PDB entry 6W77 | electron microscopy, 3.60 A resolution | chains A and L of the 18 polymer chains in the assembly

== Chain A ==
Molecule: 1542-nt RNA strand
From: Escherichia coli (strain K12)
Sequence (1542 nucleotides; row label = number of the first residue in the row):
     1 AAAUUGAAGA GUUUGAUCAU GGCUCAGAUU GAACGCUGGC GGCAGGCCUA ACACAUGCAA
    61 GUCGAACGGU AACAGGAAGA AGCUUGCUUC UUUGCUGACG AGUGGCGGAC GGGUGAGUAA
   121 UGUCUGGGAA ACUGCCUGAU GGAGGGGGAU AACUACUGGA AACGGUAGCU AAUACCGCAU
   181 AACGUCGCAA GACCAAAGAG GGGGACCUUC GGGCCUCUUG CCAUCGGAUG UGCCCAGAUG
   241 GGAUUAGCUA GUAGGUGGGG UAACGGCUCA CCUAGGCGAC GAUCCCUAGC UGGUCUGAGA
   301 GGAUGACCAG CCACACUGGA ACUGAGACAC GGUCCAGACU CCUACGGGAG GCAGCAGUGG
   361 GGAAUAUUGC ACAAUGGGCG CAAGCCUGAU GCAGCCAUGC CGCGUGUAUG AAGAAGGCCU
   421 UCGGGUUGUA AAGUACUUUC AGCGGGGAGG AAGGGAGUAA AGUUAAUACC UUUGCUCAUU
   481 GACGUUACCC GCAGAAGAAG CACCGGCUAA CUCCGUGCCA GCAGCCGCGG UAAUACGGAG
   541 GGUGCAAGCG UUAAUCGGAA UUACUGGGCG UAAAGCGCAC GCAGGCGGUU UGUUAAGUCA
   601 GAUGUGAAAU CCCCGGGCUC AACCUGGGAA CUGCAUCUGA UACUGGCAAG CUUGAGUCUC
   661 GUAGAGGGGG GUAGAAUUCC AGGUGUAGCG GUGAAAUGCG UAGAGAUCUG GAGGAAUACC
   721 GGUGGCGAAG GCGGCCCCCU GGACGAAGAC UGACGCUCAG GUGCGAAAGC GUGGGGAGCA
   781 AACAGGAUUA GAUACCCUGG UAGUCCACGC CGUAAACGAU GUCGACUUGG AGGUUGUGCC
   841 CUUGAGGCGU GGCUUCCGGA GCUAACGCGU UAAGUCGACC GCCUGGGGAG UACGGCCGCA
   901 AGGUUAAAAC UCAAAUGAAU UGACGGGGGC CCGCACAAGC GGUGGAGCAU GUGGUUUAAU
   961 UCGAUGCAAC GCGAAGAACC UUACCUGGUC UUGACAUCCA CGGAAGUUUU CAGAGAUGAG
  1021 AAUGUGCCUU CGGGAACCGU GAGACAGGUG CUGCAUGGCU GUCGUCAGCU CGUGUUGUGA
  1081 AAUGUUGGGU UAAGUCCCGC AACGAGCGCA ACCCUUAUCC UUUGUUGCCA GCGGUCCGGC
  1141 CGGGAACUCA AAGGAGACUG CCAGUGAUAA ACUGGAGGAA GGUGGGGAUG ACGUCAAGUC
  1201 AUCAUGGCCC UUACGACCAG GGCUACACAC GUGCUACAAU GGCGCAUACA AAGAGAAGCG
  1261 ACCUCGCGAG AGCAAGCGGA CCUCAUAAAG UGCGUCGUAG UCCGGAUUGG AGUCUGCAAC
  1321 UCGACUCCAU GAAGUCGGAA UCGCUAGUAA UCGUGGAUCA GAAUGCCACG GUGAAUACGU
  1381 UCCCGGGCCU UGUACACACC GCCCGUCACA CCAUGGGAGU GGGUUGCAAA AGAAGUAGGU
  1441 AGCUUAACCU UCGGGAGGGC GCUUACCACU UUGUGAUUCA UGACUGGGGU GAAGUCGUAA
  1501 CAAGGUAACC GUAGGGGAAC CUGCGGUUGG AUCACCUCCU UA
Unresolved in the structure: 1391-1393, 1401-1407, 1494-1503, 1540-1542
Reported in the primary citation:
  - conformationally variable residues: U921 to G925, U1391 to A1396, C1397 to C1407, G1494 to A1503, U1532 to A1534

== Chain L ==
Protein: 30S ribosomal protein S12
From: Escherichia coli (strain K12)
UniProt: P0A7S3 (RS12_ECOLI); residue numbers follow UniProt; this construct covers 1-124
Chain sequence (124 residues; numbered 1 to 124; the number before each row is that of its first residue):
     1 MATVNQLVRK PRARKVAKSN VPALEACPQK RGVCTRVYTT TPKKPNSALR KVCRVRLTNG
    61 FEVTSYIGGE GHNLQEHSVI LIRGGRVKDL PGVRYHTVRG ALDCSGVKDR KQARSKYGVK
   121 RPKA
Unresolved in the structure: 1, 124

== Interface between chain A and chain L ==
Residue-residue contacts - 91 pairs, chain A then chain L:
  A33(A) with Gln29(L), hydrogen bond to the sugar
  C34(A) with Gln29(L), hydrogen bond to the sugar
  G35(A) with Ser115(L), hydrogen bond to the sugar; Gly118(L), sugar contact
  C36(A) with Arg114(L), hydrogen bond to the sugar; Ser115(L), sugar contact; Val119(L), sugar contact; Lys120(L), salt bridge to the phosphate; Arg121(L), phosphate contact
  U37(A) with Lys120(L), phosphate contact; Arg121(L), hydrogen bond to the phosphate
  G362(A) with Lys30(L), hydrogen bond to the phosphate; Arg31(L), salt bridge to the phosphate; Thr58(L), sugar contact
  A363(A) with Ala26(L), base contact; Cys27(L), hydrogen bond to the base; Pro28(L), base contact; Gln29(L), base contact; Lys30(L), salt bridge to the phosphate; Arg31(L), salt bridge to the phosphate; Thr58(L), phosphate contact
  G500(A) with Arg121(L), salt bridge to the phosphate
  C501(A) with Arg114(L), salt bridge to the phosphate; Arg121(L), salt bridge to the phosphate
  A502(A) with Ala113(L), phosphate contact; Arg114(L), phosphate contact; Ser115(L), hydrogen bond to the phosphate; Lys116(L), phosphate contact
  C503(A) with Ala113(L), phosphate contact; Lys116(L), salt bridge to the phosphate
  C518(A) with Ser47(L), hydrogen bond to the phosphate
  C519(A) with Ser47(L), hydrogen bond to the phosphate
  A520(A) with Ala48(L), phosphate contact; Leu49(L), hydrogen bond to the phosphate
  G521(A) with Asn46(L), base contact; Arg50(L), hydrogen bond to the base; Gly69(L), phosphate contact
  C522(A) with Asn46(L), base contact; Arg50(L), base contact; Tyr66(L), hydrogen bond to the phosphate; Gly69(L), hydrogen bond to the phosphate
  A523(A) with Arg50(L), base contact; Val87(L), base contact; Lys88(L), base contact; Asp89(L), hydrogen bond to the base
  C525(A) with Arg86(L), salt bridge to the phosphate
  C526(A) with Lys88(L), phosphate contact
  G527(A) with Asn46(L), base contact
  C528(A) with Asn46(L), base contact
  G529(A) with Pro45(L), base contact; Asn46(L), base contact; Ser47(L), hydrogen bond to the base
  G537(A) with Arg110(L), salt bridge to the phosphate
  G538(A) with Arg110(L), phosphate contact; Lys111(L), hydrogen bond to the phosphate; Gln112(L), hydrogen bond to the phosphate
  A539(A) with Lys111(L), phosphate contact
  G550(A) with Lys116(L), sugar contact
  U551(A) with Arg83(L), sugar contact
  U552(A) with Pro28(L), hydrogen bond to the sugar; Arg83(L), hydrogen bond to the sugar
  A553(A) with Val21(L), phosphate contact; Leu24(L), sugar contact; Ala26(L), hydrogen bond to the sugar; Cys27(L), sugar contact; Pro28(L), sugar contact
  A554(A) with Ser19(L), phosphate contact; Val21(L), phosphate contact
  U562(A) with Arg12(L), phosphate contact; Ala13(L), hydrogen bond to the sugar
  A563(A) with Arg12(L), phosphate contact
  C564(A) with Leu7(L), phosphate contact; Arg12(L), salt bridge to the phosphate
  G567(A) with Ala2(L), base contact; Arg12(L), base contact
  G568(A) with Ala2(L), hydrogen bond to the base
  G585(A) with Asn5(L), hydrogen bond to the sugar
  C879(A) with Asn5(L), phosphate contact
  C880(A) with Thr3(L), hydrogen bond to the phosphate; Asn5(L), phosphate contact; Gln6(L), base contact
  G881(A) with Gln6(L), hydrogen bond to the base
  C882(A) with Gln6(L), base contact
  U884(A) with Arg12(L), base contact
  A909(A) with Lys18(L), phosphate contact
  C910(A) with Arg94(L), salt bridge to the phosphate
  U911(A) with Arg94(L), salt bridge to the phosphate
  C912(A) with Lys43(L), phosphate contact; Pro91(L), phosphate contact
  A913(A) with Lys43(L), salt bridge to the phosphate; Lys88(L), salt bridge to the phosphate
Other interface residues (no listed pair), chain A (51 interface residues in all): A32, C280, G302, C556, A759
Other interface residues (no listed pair), chain L (60 interface residues in all): Arg9, Arg14, Lys15, Lys51, Gly68, Glu70, Gly71, Leu81, Gly84, Gly85, Leu90, Gly92, Val98, Gly100, Tyr117

== Overview ==
51 residues of chain A and 60 residues of chain L are in contact, with 26 hydrogen bonds and 15 salt bridges.
Among the polar pairs are A363(A)-Cys27(L), G521(A)-Arg50(L) and A523(A)-Asp89(L). The paper reports
conformational variability at U921(A), U1391(A) and C1397(A) among others.
Here chain A is a 1542-nt RNA strand and chain L is 30S ribosomal protein S12, both from Escherichia coli
(strain K12). Entry 6W77 (30S-Inactivated-high-Mg2+ Class A) was determined by electron microscopy together
with 6W6K, 6W7M, 6W7N and 6W7W from the same study.
